6Z3C - chains AAA and BBB; structure by X-ray diffraction, 1.74 A resolution.

Chain AAA (and BBB):
Molecule: Gfo/Idh/MocA family oxidoreductase
Source organism: Ruminococcus gnavus
Notes: chain BBB of this document is another copy of the same molecule, construct and numbering; everything in this record applies to it too
UniProtKB: A0A2N5NNS3 (A0A2N5NNS3_RUMGN); residues 9-382 here correspond to UniProt positions 1-374 (UniProt number = residue number - 8)
Sequence (382 residues; row label = number of the first residue in the row):
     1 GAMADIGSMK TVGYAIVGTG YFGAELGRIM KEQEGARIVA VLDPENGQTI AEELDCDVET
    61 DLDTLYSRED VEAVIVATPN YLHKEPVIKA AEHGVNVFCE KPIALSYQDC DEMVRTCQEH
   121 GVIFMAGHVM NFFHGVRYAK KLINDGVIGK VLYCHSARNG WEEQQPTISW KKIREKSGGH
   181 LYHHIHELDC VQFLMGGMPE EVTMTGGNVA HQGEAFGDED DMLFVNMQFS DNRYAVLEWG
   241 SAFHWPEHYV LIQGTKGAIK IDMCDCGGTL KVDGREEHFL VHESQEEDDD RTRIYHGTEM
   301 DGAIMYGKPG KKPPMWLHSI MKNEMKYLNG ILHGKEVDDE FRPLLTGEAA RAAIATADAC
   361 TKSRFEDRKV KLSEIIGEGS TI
Not modelled in the structure: 380-382 (chain BBB: 1, 378-382)
Construct notes: expression tag (1-8)
Residues lining bound ligands:
  - citrate anion (FLC): Tyr-21, Lys-101, Arg-158, Lys-171, His-183, His-184, His-186, Met-305, Tyr-306, Gly-307
  - NAD (nicotinamide-adenine-dinucleotide): Val-17, Gly-18, Thr-19, Gly-20, Tyr-21, Phe-22, Gly-23, Leu-42, Asp-43, Pro-44, Glu-45, Asn-46, Ala-77, Thr-78, Pro-79, Asn-80, Leu-82, His-83, Glu-100, Lys-101, Pro-102, Gly-127, Val-129, Trp-170, Lys-171, His-183, His-186, Gly-307, Lys-308, Pro-309, Leu-317
From the paper describing this entry:
  - catalytic residues: His-183, His-184 (proposed by the authors, not directly observed)

How chain AAA and chain BBB interact:
Residue-residue contacts - 87 pairs, chain AAA then chain BBB:
  Leu-152(AAA) / Val-209(BBB)  hydrophobic
  Leu-152(AAA) / Met-222(BBB)  hydrophobic
  Tyr-153(AAA) / Met-222(BBB)  hydrophobic
  Tyr-153(AAA) / Phe-224(BBB)
  Tyr-153(AAA) / Glu-238(BBB)  hydrogen bond
  Tyr-153(AAA) / Phe-243(BBB)  hydrophobic
  His-155(AAA) / His-155(BBB)
  His-155(AAA) / Glu-238(BBB)  salt bridge
  Trp-161(AAA) / Thr-255(BBB)
  Glu-201(AAA) / Asp-367(BBB)
  Thr-203(AAA) / Thr-203(BBB)
  Thr-203(AAA) / Lys-369(BBB)
  Thr-205(AAA) / Asn-226(BBB)  hydrogen bond
  Thr-205(AAA) / Gln-228(BBB)
  Gly-206(AAA) / Tyr-234(BBB)  hydrogen bond (backbone-side chain)
  Gly-207(AAA) / Asn-232(BBB)
  Gly-207(AAA) / Tyr-234(BBB)
  Asn-208(AAA) / Asn-232(BBB)  hydrogen bond (backbone-side chain)
  Val-209(AAA) / Leu-152(BBB)
  Val-209(AAA) / Asn-232(BBB)
  Val-209(AAA) / Tyr-234(BBB)  hydrophobic
  Met-222(AAA) / Leu-152(BBB)  hydrophobic
  Met-222(AAA) / Tyr-153(BBB)  hydrophobic
  Phe-224(AAA) / Tyr-153(BBB)
  Phe-224(AAA) / Asn-226(BBB)  hydrogen bond (backbone-side chain)
  Phe-224(AAA) / Tyr-234(BBB)  hydrophobic
  Asn-226(AAA) / Thr-205(BBB)  hydrogen bond
  Asn-226(AAA) / Phe-224(BBB)  hydrogen bond (side chain-backbone)
  Asn-226(AAA) / Asn-226(BBB)  hydrogen bond
  Gln-228(AAA) / Thr-205(BBB)
  Gln-228(AAA) / Asp-367(BBB)  hydrogen bond
  Asn-232(AAA) / Gly-207(BBB)
  Asn-232(AAA) / Asn-208(BBB)
  Asn-232(AAA) / Val-209(BBB)
  Asn-232(AAA) / Gln-212(BBB)
  Tyr-234(AAA) / Gly-206(BBB)  hydrogen bond (side chain-backbone)
  Tyr-234(AAA) / Gly-207(BBB)
  Tyr-234(AAA) / Val-209(BBB)  hydrophobic
  Tyr-234(AAA) / Phe-224(BBB)  hydrophobic
  Val-236(AAA) / Phe-224(BBB)  hydrophobic
  Glu-238(AAA) / Tyr-153(BBB)  hydrogen bond
  Glu-238(AAA) / His-155(BBB)  salt bridge
  Phe-243(AAA) / Tyr-153(BBB)  hydrophobic
  Phe-243(AAA) / Gln-253(BBB)
  His-244(AAA) / Gln-253(BBB)  hydrogen bond (backbone-side chain)
  His-244(AAA) / Gly-254(BBB)
  His-244(AAA) / Thr-255(BBB)  hydrogen bond (side chain-backbone)
  His-244(AAA) / Lys-256(BBB)
  His-244(AAA) / Gly-257(BBB)
  His-244(AAA) / Lys-271(BBB)
  Trp-245(AAA) / Leu-251(BBB)  hydrophobic
  Trp-245(AAA) / Gln-253(BBB)  hydrogen bond (backbone-side chain)
  Trp-245(AAA) / Ala-258(BBB)  hydrophobic
  Trp-245(AAA) / Lys-260(BBB)
  Trp-245(AAA) / Thr-269(BBB)
  Trp-245(AAA) / Lys-271(BBB)
  Glu-247(AAA) / Leu-251(BBB)
  Leu-251(AAA) / Trp-245(BBB)  hydrophobic
  Leu-251(AAA) / Glu-247(BBB)
  Gln-253(AAA) / Phe-243(BBB)
  Gln-253(AAA) / His-244(BBB)  hydrogen bond (side chain-backbone)
  Gln-253(AAA) / Trp-245(BBB)  hydrogen bond (side chain-backbone)
  Gly-254(AAA) / His-244(BBB)
  Thr-255(AAA) / Trp-161(BBB)
  Thr-255(AAA) / His-244(BBB)  hydrogen bond (backbone-side chain)
  Lys-256(AAA) / His-244(BBB)
  Gly-257(AAA) / His-244(BBB)
  Ala-258(AAA) / His-244(BBB)
  Ala-258(AAA) / Trp-245(BBB)  hydrophobic
  Lys-260(AAA) / Trp-245(BBB)
  Thr-269(AAA) / Trp-245(BBB)
  Lys-271(AAA) / His-244(BBB)
  Lys-271(AAA) / Trp-245(BBB)
  Lys-271(AAA) / Glu-299(BBB)  salt bridge
  Asp-273(AAA) / Met-300(BBB)
  Gly-274(AAA) / Met-300(BBB)
  Glu-299(AAA) / Lys-271(BBB)  salt bridge
  Met-300(AAA) / Asp-273(BBB)
  Met-300(AAA) / Gly-274(BBB)
  Asp-367(AAA) / Glu-201(BBB)
  Asp-367(AAA) / Gln-228(BBB)  hydrogen bond
  Asp-367(AAA) / Lys-369(BBB)  salt bridge
  Arg-368(AAA) / Lys-369(BBB)
  Lys-369(AAA) / Thr-203(BBB)
  Lys-369(AAA) / Asp-367(BBB)  salt bridge
  Lys-369(AAA) / Arg-368(BBB)
  Lys-369(AAA) / Lys-369(BBB)
Interface residues without a listed pair, chain AAA (43 interface residues in all): Ala-210, Ala-242, Pro-246
Interface residues without a listed pair, chain BBB (45 interface residues in all): Ala-210, Val-225, Val-236, Ala-242, Pro-246

Summary:
43 residues of chain AAA face 45 of chain BBB across their interface; the contacts include 18 hydrogen bonds
and 6 salt bridges. Polar pairs include His-155(AAA)/Glu-238(BBB), Lys-271(AAA)/Glu-299(BBB) and
Asp-367(AAA)/Lys-369(BBB). Chain AAA binds NAD and citrate anion. From the paper: catalytic residues
His-183(AAA) and His-184(AAA).
Both chains are Gfo/Idh/MocA family oxidoreductase (Ruminococcus gnavus). Entry 6Z3C (High resolution
structure of RgNanOx) was determined by X-ray diffraction, deposited together with 6Z3B.
